PDB entry 5LCV | X-ray diffraction, 2.64 A resolution | chains A and H of the 4 polymer chains in the assembly

[Chain A]
Molecule: Polyprotein
Source organism: Zika virus
Reference sequence: A0A120IIH9 (A0A120IIH9_ZIKV); residue numbers follow UniProt; this construct covers 1-408
Sequence (447 residues; row label = number of the first residue in the row):
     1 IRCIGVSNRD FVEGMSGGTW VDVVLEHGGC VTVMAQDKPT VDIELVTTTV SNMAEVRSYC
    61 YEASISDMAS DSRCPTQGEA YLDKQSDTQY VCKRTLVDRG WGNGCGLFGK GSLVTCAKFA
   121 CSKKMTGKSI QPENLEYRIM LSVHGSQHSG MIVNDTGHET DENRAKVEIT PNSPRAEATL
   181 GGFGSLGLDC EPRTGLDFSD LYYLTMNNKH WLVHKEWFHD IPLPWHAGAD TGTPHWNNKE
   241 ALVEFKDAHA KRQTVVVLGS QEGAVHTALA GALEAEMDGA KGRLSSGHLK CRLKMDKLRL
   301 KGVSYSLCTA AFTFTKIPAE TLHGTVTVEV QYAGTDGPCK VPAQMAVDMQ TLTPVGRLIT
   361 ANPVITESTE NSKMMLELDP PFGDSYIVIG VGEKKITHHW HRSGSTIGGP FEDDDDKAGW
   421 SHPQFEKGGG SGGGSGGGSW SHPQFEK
Unresolved in the structure: 230-233, 404-418, 426-447
Differences from the reference sequence: expression tag (409-447)
Disulfides: Cys3-Cys30, Cys60-Cys121, Cys74-Cys105, Cys92-Cys116, Cys190-Cys291, Cys308-Cys339
Covalent attachments: N-acetylglucosamine (NAG) linked to Asn154
What the authors report for this chain:
  - post-translational modification sites: Asn154

[Chain H]
Molecule: Broadly neutralizing human antibody EDE2 A11
Source organism: Homo sapiens
Notes: antibody fragment or engineered binder
Sequence (283 residues; row label = number of the first residue in the row; a row labelled like 82A-82C holds insertion residues (82A, then the next letters in order)):
     1 EVQLVESGGG LVRPGGSLRL SCAASGFSYS NHWMHWVRQA PGKGLVWVSR IN
   52A S
    53 DGSTRNYADF VKGRFTISRD NAENTLYLEM
82A-82C NSL
    83 TADDTAVYYC VRDGVRFY
100A-100P YDSTGYYPDSFFKYGM
   101 DVWGQGTTVT VSSASTKGPS VFPLAPSSKS TSGGTAALGC LVKDYFPEPV TVSWNSGALT
   161 SGVHTFPAVL QSSGLYSLSS VVTVPSSSLG TQTYICNVNH KPSNTKVDKR VEPKSCDKTH
   221 TCPPCPLEDD DDKAGWSHPQ FEKGGGSGGG SGGGSWSHPQ FEK
Unresolved in the structure: 128-134, 214-263
Disulfides: Cys22-Cys92, Cys140-Cys196

[How chain A and chain H interact]
Contacting residue pairs (22):
  Ser70(A) with Pro100H(H)
  Asp71(A) with Pro100H(H); Ser100J(H), hydrogen bond
  Ser72(A) with Tyr100G(H); Pro100H(H); Asp100I(H), hydrogen bond; Ser100J(H)
  Arg73(A) with Asp100I(H), hydrogen bond (backbone-side chain); Ser100J(H), hydrogen bond
  Arg99(A) with Tyr100G(H); Asp100I(H), salt bridge
  Trp101(A) with Tyr100A(H)
  Gly102(A) with Tyr100A(H); Asp100B(H); Ser100C(H), hydrogen bond (backbone-backbone)
  Asn103(A) with Asp100B(H); Tyr100G(H), hydrogen bond
  Gly104(A) with Arg98(H); Tyr100A(H), hydrogen bond (backbone-backbone); Asp100B(H)
  Lys251(A) with Tyr100G(H), hydrogen bond (backbone-side chain)
  Arg252(A) with Tyr100F(H)
Also at the interface, not in a pair above, chain A (16 interface residues in all): Met68, Cys74, Val97, Asp98, Gln253
Also at the interface, not in a pair above, chain H (14 interface residues in all): Ser52A, Asp53, Ser55, Thr56, Thr100D

[Summary]
16 residues of chain A and 14 residues of chain H are in contact; the contacts include 8 hydrogen bonds and 1
salt bridge. Among the polar pairs are Arg99(A)-Asp100I(H), Asp71(A)-Ser100J(H) and Ser72(A)-Asp100I(H).
Covalently linked N-acetylglucosamine: at Asn154(A). From the paper: a modification site at Asn154(A).
Chain A is Polyprotein (Zika virus) and chain H is Broadly neutralizing human antibody EDE2 A11 (Homo
sapiens); the structure, Structural basis of Zika and Dengue virus potent antibody cross-neutralization, was
determined by X-ray diffraction together with 5LBV from the same study.
